6TQN - chains X and Y of the 14 polymer chains in the assembly; structure by electron microscopy, 3.80 A resolution.

# Chain X
Molecule: DNA-directed RNA polymerase subunit beta
Organism: Escherichia coli
Notes: EC 2.7.7.6
UniProtKB: P0A8V4 (RPOB_ECO57); residues 1-1342 here = UniProt positions 1-1342
Sequence (1342 residues; row label = number of the first residue in the row):
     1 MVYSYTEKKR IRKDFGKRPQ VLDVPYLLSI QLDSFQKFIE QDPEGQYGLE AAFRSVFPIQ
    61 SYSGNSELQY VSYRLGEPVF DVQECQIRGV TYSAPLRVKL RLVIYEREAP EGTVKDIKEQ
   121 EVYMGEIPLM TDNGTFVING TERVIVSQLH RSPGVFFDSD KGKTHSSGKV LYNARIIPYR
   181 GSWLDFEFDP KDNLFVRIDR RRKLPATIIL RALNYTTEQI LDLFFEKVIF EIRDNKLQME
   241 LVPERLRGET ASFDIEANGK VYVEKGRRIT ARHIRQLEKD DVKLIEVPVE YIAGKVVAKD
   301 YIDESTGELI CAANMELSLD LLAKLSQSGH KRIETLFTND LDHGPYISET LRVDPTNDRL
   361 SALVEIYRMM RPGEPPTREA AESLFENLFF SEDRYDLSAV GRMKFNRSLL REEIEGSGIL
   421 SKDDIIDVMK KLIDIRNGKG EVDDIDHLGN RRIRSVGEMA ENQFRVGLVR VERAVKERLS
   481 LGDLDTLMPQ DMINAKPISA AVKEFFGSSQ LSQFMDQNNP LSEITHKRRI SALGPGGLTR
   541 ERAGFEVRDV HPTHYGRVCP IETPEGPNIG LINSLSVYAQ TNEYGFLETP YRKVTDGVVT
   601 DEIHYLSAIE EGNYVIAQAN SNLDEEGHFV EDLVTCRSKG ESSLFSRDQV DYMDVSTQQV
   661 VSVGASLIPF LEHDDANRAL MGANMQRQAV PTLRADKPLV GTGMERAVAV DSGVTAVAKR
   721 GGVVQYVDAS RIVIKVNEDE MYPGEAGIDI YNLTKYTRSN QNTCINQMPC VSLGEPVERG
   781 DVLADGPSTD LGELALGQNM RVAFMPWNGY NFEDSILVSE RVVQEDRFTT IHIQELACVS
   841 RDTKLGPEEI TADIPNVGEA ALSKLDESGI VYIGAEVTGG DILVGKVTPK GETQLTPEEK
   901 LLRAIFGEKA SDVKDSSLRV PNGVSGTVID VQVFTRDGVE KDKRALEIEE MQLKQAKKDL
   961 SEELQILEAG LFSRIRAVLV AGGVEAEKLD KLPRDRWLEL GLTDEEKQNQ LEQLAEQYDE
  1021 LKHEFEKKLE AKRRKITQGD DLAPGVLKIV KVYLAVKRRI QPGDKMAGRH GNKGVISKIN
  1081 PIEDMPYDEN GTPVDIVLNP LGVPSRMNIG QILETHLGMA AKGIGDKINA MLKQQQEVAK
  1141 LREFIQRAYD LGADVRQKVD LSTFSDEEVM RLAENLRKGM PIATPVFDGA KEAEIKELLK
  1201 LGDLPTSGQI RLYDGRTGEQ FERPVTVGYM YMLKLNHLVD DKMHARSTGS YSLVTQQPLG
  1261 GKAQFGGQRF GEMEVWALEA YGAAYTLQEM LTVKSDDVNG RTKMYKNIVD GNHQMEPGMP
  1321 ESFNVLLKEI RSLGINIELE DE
Curated features (UniProtKB/Swiss-Prot):
  - modified residue (N6-acetyllysine): Lys1022, Lys1200

# Chain Y
Molecule: DNA-directed RNA polymerase subunit beta'
Organism: Escherichia coli
Notes: EC 2.7.7.6
UniProtKB: S1HM87 (S1HM87_ECOLX); numbering as in UniProt (aligned over 1-1407)
Sequence (1417 residues; numbered 1 to 1417; the number before each row is that of its first residue):
     1 MKDLLKFLKA QTKTEEFDAI KIALASPDMI RSWSFGEVKK PETINYRTFK PERDGLFCAR
    61 IFGPVKDYEC LCGKYKRLKH RGVICEKCGV EVTQTKVRRE RMGHIELASP TAHIWFLKSL
   121 PSRIGLLLDM PLRDIERVLY FESYVVIEGG MTNLERQQIL TEEQYLDALE EFGDEFDAKM
   181 GAEAIQALLK SMDLEQECEQ LREELNETNS ETKRKKLTKR IKLLEAFVQS GNKPEWMILT
   241 VLPVLPPDLR PLVPLDGGRF ATSDLNDLYR RVINRNNRLK RLLDLAAPDI IVRNEKRMLQ
   301 EAVDALLDNG RRGRAITGSN KRPLKSLADM IKGKQGRFRQ NLLGKRVDYS GRSVITVGPY
   361 LRLHQCGLPK KMALELFKPF IYGKLELRGL ATTIKAAKKM VEREEAVVWD ILDEVIREHP
   421 VLLNRAPTLH RLGIQAFEPV LIEGKAIQLH PLVCAAYNAD FDGDQMAVHV PLTLEAQLEA
   481 RALMMSTNNI LSPANGEPII VPSQDVVLGL YYMTRDCVNA KGEGMVLTGP KEAERLYRSG
   541 LASLHARVKV RITEYEKDAN GELVAKTSLK DTTVGRAILW MIVPKGLPYS IVNQALGKKA
   601 ISKMLNTCYR ILGLKPTVIF ADQIMYTGFA YAARSGASVG IDDMVIPEKK HEIISEAEAE
   661 VAEIQEQFQS GLVTAGERYN KVIDIWAAAN DRVSKAMMDN LQTETVINRD GQEEKQVSFN
   721 SIYMMADSGA RGSAAQIRQL AGMRGLMAKP DGSIIETPIT ANFREGLNVL QYFISTHGAR
   781 KGLADTALKT ANSGYLTRRL VDVAQDLVVT EDDCGTHEGI MMTPVIEGGD VKEPLRDRVL
   841 GRVTAEDVLK PGTADILVPR NTLLHEQWCD LLEENSVDAV KVRSVVSCDT DFGVCAHCYG
   901 RDLARGHIIN KGEAIGVIAA QSIGEPGTQL TMRTFHIGGA ASRAAAESSI QVKNKGSIKL
   961 SNVKSVVNSS GKLVITSRNT ELKLIDEFGR TKESYKVPYG AVLAKGDGEQ VAGGETVANW
  1021 DPHTMPVITE VSGFVRFTDM IDGQTITRQT DELTGLSSLV VLDSAERTAG GKDLRPALKI
  1081 VDAQGNDVLI PGTDMPAQYF LPGKAIVQLE DGVQISSGDT LARIPQESGG TKDITGGLPR
  1141 VADLFEARRP KEPAILAEIS GIVSFGKETK GKRRLVITPV DGSDPYEEMI PKWRQLNVFE
  1201 GERVERGDVI SDGPEAPHDI LRLRGVHAVT RYIVNEVQDV YRLQGVKIND KHIEVIVRQM
  1261 LRKATIVNAG SSDFLEGEQV EYSRVKIANR ELEANGKVGA TYSRDLLGIT KASLATESFI
  1321 SAASFQETTR VLTEAAVAGK RDELRGLKEN VIVGRLIPAG TGYAYHQDRM RRRAAGEAPA
  1381 APQVTAEDAS ASLAELLNAG LGGSDNEHHH HHHHHHH
Disordered / not traced: 1-15, 933-947, 1127-1134, 1376-1417
Differences from the reference sequence: expression tag (1408-1417)
Bound ions: Zn2+ site 1: Cys70, Cys72, Cys85, Cys88; Mg2+: Asp460, Asp462, Asp464 (shared with 1 residue of chain R); Zn2+ site 2: Cys814, Cys888, Cys895, Cys898

# How chain X and chain Y interact
Contacting residue pairs (314; chain X residue first):
  Ser166(X) with Glu1152(Y)
  Arg268(X) with Glu1052(Y), salt bridge
  Phe545(X) with Leu788(Y), hydrophobic
  Arg548(X) with Arg780(Y); Leu788(Y)
  Asp549(X) with Pro750(Y); His777(Y), salt bridge; Arg780(Y)
  Val550(X) with Pro750(Y); His777(Y), hydrogen bond (backbone-side chain); Arg780(Y)
  Pro552(X) with Phe773(Y)
  His554(X) with Phe773(Y)
  Tyr555(X) with Val769(Y), hydrophobic; Phe773(Y)
  Pro560(X) with Phe773(Y), hydrophobic; Thr776(Y); Arg780(Y), hydrogen bond (backbone-side chain)
  Ile561(X) with Arg780(Y)
  Thr563(X) with Arg780(Y)
  Glu565(X) with Leu783(Y)
  Gly566(X) with Ala787(Y)
  Ile569(X) with Leu783(Y); Ala784(Y)
  Gly570(X) with Arg780(Y)
  Asn573(X) with Arg780(Y)
  Gln618(X) with Val769(Y); Leu770(Y)
  Asn620(X) with Asn768(Y); Val769(Y), hydrogen bond (side chain-backbone)
  Thr635(X) with Leu770(Y)
  Val660(X) with Val769(Y), hydrophobic
  Leu671(X) with Tyr772(Y)
  Glu672(X) with Leu767(Y)
  His673(X) with Phe763(Y), hydrogen bond (side chain-backbone); Arg764(Y), hydrogen bond (side chain-backbone); Glu765(Y), hydrogen bond (side chain-backbone)
  Asp674(X) with Phe763(Y); Tyr772(Y)
  Asp675(X) with Phe763(Y); Tyr772(Y)
  Ala676(X) with Tyr772(Y); Thr776(Y); Ala779(Y), hydrophobic
  Asn677(X) with Ala779(Y); Leu783(Y)
  Ala679(X) with Tyr772(Y)
  Leu680(X) with Leu783(Y), hydrophobic
  Phe804(X) with Ala637(Y); Ser638(Y), hydrogen bond (backbone-side chain)
  Met805(X) with Ala633(Y); Ala637(Y)
  Pro806(X) with Asp505(Y); Ala633(Y); Ala637(Y)
  Trp807(X) with Ala633(Y), hydrophobic
  Asn808(X) with Pro359(Y); Phe629(Y); Ala633(Y)
  Gly809(X) with Val357(Y); Pro359(Y); Phe629(Y)
  Tyr810(X) with Val357(Y); Pro359(Y); Tyr360(Y)
  Asn811(X) with Asp505(Y)
  Phe812(X) with Val357(Y), hydrophobic; Pro451(Y), hydrophobic; Cys454(Y), hydrophobic; Gln504(Y), hydrogen bond (backbone-side chain); Asp505(Y); Phe629(Y), hydrophobic
  Glu813(X) with Phe461(Y); Gln504(Y), hydrogen bond (backbone-side chain)
  Val839(X) with Asp256(Y)
  Arg841(X) with Gly257(Y)
  Pro1062(X) with Ala446(Y)
  Gly1063(X) with Val354(Y)
  Lys1065(X) with Asp462(Y), hydrogen bond (side chain-backbone)
  Lys1073(X) with Asp462(Y)
  Gly1074(X) with Phe461(Y)
  Val1075(X) with Phe461(Y), hydrogen bond (backbone-backbone); Gly463(Y)
  Ser1077(X) with Thr356(Y); Val357(Y)
  Asn1099(X) with Asp505(Y), hydrogen bond
  Pro1100(X) with Ala637(Y)
  Leu1101(X) with Gln504(Y); Asp505(Y); Leu508(Y), hydrophobic; Met725(Y), hydrophobic; Arg731(Y)
  Pro1104(X) with Ile722(Y), hydrophobic; Met725(Y), hydrophobic; Gln736(Y)
  Ser1105(X) with Arg731(Y), hydrogen bond; Gln736(Y)
  Arg1106(X) with Arg731(Y)
  Met1107(X) with Gln736(Y); Gln739(Y); Phe763(Y)
  Ile1109(X) with Met644(Y), hydrophobic; Phe763(Y)
  Ile1112(X) with Val639(Y); Ile641(Y)
  Leu1113(X) with Ile641(Y), hydrophobic
  His1116(X) with Ile641(Y)
  Phe1187(X) with Leu767(Y); Tyr772(Y), hydrophobic
  Glu1192(X) with Arg764(Y), salt bridge
  Ser1207(X) with Asp642(Y), hydrogen bond
  Gln1209(X) with Ser638(Y); Val639(Y); Gly640(Y); Asp643(Y)
  Glu1219(X) with Arg538(Y); Arg634(Y), salt bridge
  Phe1221(X) with Ala633(Y)
  Glu1222(X) with Tyr512(Y), hydrogen bond; Arg634(Y), salt bridge; Ser635(Y)
  Arg1223(X) with Tyr512(Y); Gly636(Y); Phe719(Y), hydrogen bond (side chain-backbone); Asn720(Y); Ser721(Y); Met724(Y)
  Val1225(X) with Gly636(Y); Ser638(Y)
  Thr1226(X) with Ser638(Y), hydrogen bond (backbone-side chain); Val639(Y), hydrogen bond (side chain-backbone); Gly640(Y)
  Val1239(X) with Val354(Y), hydrophobic; Lys445(Y)
  Asp1240(X) with Lys445(Y), salt bridge
  Lys1242(X) with Arg352(Y); Gln465(Y)
  Met1243(X) with Arg352(Y); Met372(Y), hydrophobic; Lys445(Y)
  His1244(X) with Gly351(Y); Arg352(Y), hydrogen bond (backbone-backbone)
  Ala1245(X) with Ser350(Y); Gly351(Y); Glu375(Y); Leu376(Y), hydrophobic
  Arg1246(X) with Asp348(Y); Tyr349(Y); Ser350(Y), hydrogen bond (backbone-backbone); Glu375(Y), hydrogen bond (backbone-side chain)
  Ser1247(X) with Asp348(Y); Tyr349(Y); Glu375(Y), hydrogen bond (backbone-side chain); Leu376(Y); Lys378(Y)
  Tyr1251(X) with Asp348(Y), hydrogen bond
  Leu1253(X) with Arg99(Y), hydrogen bond (backbone-side chain); Pro251(Y), hydrophobic
  Val1254(X) with Arg99(Y), hydrogen bond (backbone-side chain); Leu249(Y); Arg337(Y)
  Thr1255(X) with Asn341(Y)
  Gln1256(X) with Arg99(Y)
  Gln1257(X) with Asn341(Y), hydrogen bond; Lys345(Y); Arg346(Y)
  Pro1258(X) with Arg346(Y); Val347(Y); Asp348(Y)
  Leu1259(X) with Arg346(Y)
  Gly1260(X) with Arg346(Y)
  Phe1265(X) with Glu375(Y)
  Gly1267(X) with Arg346(Y); Val347(Y)
  Gln1268(X) with Arg346(Y); Val347(Y), hydrogen bond (backbone-backbone); Gly351(Y); Arg352(Y), hydrogen bond
  Arg1269(X) with Arg339(Y), hydrogen bond (side chain-backbone); Gln340(Y), hydrogen bond (side chain-backbone); Gly344(Y), hydrogen bond (side chain-backbone); Lys345(Y); Arg346(Y)
  Phe1270(X) with Gly344(Y); Lys345(Y), hydrogen bond (backbone-backbone); Val347(Y), hydrophobic; Ile434(Y), hydrophobic; His469(Y)
  Glu1272(X) with Leu343(Y); Gly344(Y), hydrogen bond (side chain-backbone)
  Met1273(X) with Thr428(Y), hydrogen bond (backbone-side chain)
  Glu1274(X) with Asn424(Y); Ala426(Y); Thr428(Y), hydrogen bond (backbone-side chain)
  Val1275(X) with Leu343(Y)
  Trp1276(X) with Arg798(Y); Val801(Y), hydrophobic; Val917(Y); Gln921(Y), hydrogen bond (backbone-side chain)
  Ala1277(X) with Gln921(Y)
  Leu1278(X) with Met484(Y), hydrophobic
  Glu1279(X) with Leu1347(Y)
  Ala1280(X) with Arg431(Y); Ile918(Y), hydrophobic
  Tyr1281(X) with Arg431(Y), hydrogen bond (side chain-backbone); Leu432(Y); Ile434(Y), hydrogen bond (side chain-backbone); Met484(Y), hydrophobic; Asn489(Y), hydrogen bond
  Gly1282(X) with Glu479(Y); Gly1360(Y); Thr1361(Y), hydrogen bond (backbone-backbone)
  Ala1283(X) with Glu479(Y), hydrogen bond (backbone-side chain); Met484(Y), hydrophobic
  Ala1284(X) with Ile1357(Y); Gly1360(Y); Thr1361(Y); Gly1362(Y)
  Tyr1285(X) with Glu475(Y); Leu1356(Y), hydrophobic; Thr1361(Y)
  Thr1286(X) with Ala476(Y); Glu479(Y)
  Leu1287(X) with Ile1357(Y), hydrophobic
  Gln1288(X) with Gly1354(Y), hydrogen bond (side chain-backbone); Arg1355(Y); Leu1356(Y)
  Glu1289(X) with Leu472(Y); Ala476(Y)
  Met1290(X) with Val347(Y), hydrophobic
  Leu1291(X) with Lys345(Y); Val1351(Y)
  Thr1292(X) with Gly1354(Y)
  Lys1294(X) with Val347(Y); Asp348(Y); Val470(Y), hydrogen bond (side chain-backbone); Leu472(Y)
  Ser1295(X) with Lys345(Y); Arg346(Y)
  Asp1296(X) with Lys345(Y), salt bridge
  Met1304(X) with Leu472(Y), hydrophobic; Thr473(Y)
  Tyr1305(X) with Pro379(Y), hydrophobic; Tyr382(Y)
  Ile1308(X) with Pro379(Y), hydrophobic; Phe380(Y), hydrophobic; Leu472(Y), hydrophobic
  Val1309(X) with Tyr382(Y), hydrophobic; Gly383(Y); Ile394(Y), hydrophobic
  His1313(X) with Phe380(Y); Leu472(Y); Thr473(Y), hydrogen bond (backbone-side chain); Leu474(Y), hydrogen bond (backbone-backbone); Glu475(Y); Gln477(Y)
  Gln1314(X) with Thr473(Y)
  Met1315(X) with Thr473(Y)
  Met1319(X) with Phe17(Y), hydrophobic; Val1353(Y)
  Pro1320(X) with Lys345(Y); Val1353(Y)
  Ser1322(X) with Leu342(Y); Lys345(Y)
  Phe1323(X) with Leu342(Y), hydrophobic; Ile1352(Y), hydrophobic
  Val1325(X) with Arg99(Y); Leu249(Y), hydrophobic; Arg337(Y)
  Leu1326(X) with Phe338(Y), hydrophobic
  Lys1328(X) with Glu100(Y), salt bridge; Met102(Y); Leu245(Y); Leu249(Y)
  Glu1329(X) with Leu245(Y); Met330(Y); Arg337(Y), salt bridge
  Ile1330(X) with Ile331(Y), hydrophobic
  Arg1331(X) with Trp33(Y); Met102(Y); Pro243(Y)
  Ser1332(X) with Met102(Y); Pro243(Y), hydrogen bond (side chain-backbone); Leu245(Y), hydrogen bond (side chain-backbone); Tyr269(Y), hydrogen bond; Leu327(Y)
  Leu1333(X) with Trp115(Y), hydrophobic; Pro243(Y); Leu307(Y), hydrophobic; Leu327(Y), hydrophobic
  Gly1334(X) with Ala25(Y), hydrogen bond (backbone-backbone); His113(Y)
  Ile1335(X) with Ile22(Y), hydrophobic; Ala23(Y); Phe116(Y), hydrophobic; Ala1336(Y), hydrophobic
  Asn1336(X) with Ile22(Y); Ala23(Y), hydrogen bond (backbone-backbone); Leu24(Y); Ala25(Y); Trp33(Y)
  Ile1337(X) with Lys21(Y)
  Glu1338(X) with Ile20(Y); Lys21(Y), hydrogen bond (backbone-backbone)
  Leu1339(X) with Phe17(Y), hydrophobic; Ile20(Y), hydrophobic
  Glu1340(X) with Phe17(Y); Ala19(Y), hydrogen bond (backbone-backbone); Lys21(Y); Arg1341(Y), salt bridge
  Asp1341(X) with Glu16(Y)
  Glu1342(X) with Phe17(Y); Asp18(Y), hydrogen bond (backbone-backbone); Arg1373(Y), hydrogen bond (backbone-side chain)
Interface residues without a listed pair, chain X (159 interface residues in all): His551, Cys559, Arg637, Thr657, Asp814, Ser815, Leu845, Lys886, Gln1061, Ile1076, Val1103, Thr1248, Gly1261, Gly1271, Gly1318
Interface residues without a listed pair, chain Y (180 interface residues in all): Met29, Phe49, Leu239, Leu242, Val244, Pro246, Asp248, Gly258, Ser353, Ile355, Lys371, Leu422, Pro427, His430, Asp460, Ala467, Pro471, Leu483, Ser503, Tyr537, Ala632, Ala730, Gly732, Arg744, Gly766, Ser775, Lys781, Asp802, Ala914, Lys1151, Leu1332

# Summary
159 residues of chain X face 180 of chain Y across their interface; the contacts include 54 hydrogen bonds and
10 salt bridges. Polar contacts include Arg268(X)-Glu1052(Y), Asp549(X)-His777(Y) and Glu1192(X)-Arg764(Y).
The Zn2+ site 1 is built by Cys70(Y), Cys72(Y), Cys85(Y) and Cys88(Y).
Here chain X is DNA-directed RNA polymerase subunit beta and chain Y is DNA-directed RNA polymerase subunit
beta', both from Escherichia coli. Entry 6TQN (rrn anti-termination complex without S4) was determined by
electron microscopy together with 6TQO from the same study.
